Entry 7YSG (electron microscopy, 3.18 A resolution); this record covers chains G and S of the 16 polymer chains in the assembly.

[Chain G]
Molecule: Immunoglobulin heavy constant mu
Organism: Homo sapiens
Reference sequence: P01871 (IGHM_HUMAN); residues 345-576 here correspond to UniProt positions 222-453 (UniProt number = residue number - 123)
Chain sequence (232 residues; each row starts with the number of its first residue):
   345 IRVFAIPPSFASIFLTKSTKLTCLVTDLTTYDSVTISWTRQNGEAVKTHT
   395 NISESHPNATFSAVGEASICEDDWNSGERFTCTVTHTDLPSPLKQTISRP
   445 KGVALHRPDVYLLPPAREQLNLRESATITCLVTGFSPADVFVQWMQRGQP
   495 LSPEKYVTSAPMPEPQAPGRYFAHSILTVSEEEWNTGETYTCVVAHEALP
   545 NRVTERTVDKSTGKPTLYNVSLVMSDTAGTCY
Disordered / not traced: 569-576
Swiss-Prot annotation at these positions:
  - glycosylation (N-linked (GlcNAc...) asparagine): Asn395, Asn402
Cystine bridges: Cys367-Cys426, Cys474-Cys536

[Chain S]
Molecule: Fas apoptotic inhibitory molecule 3
Organism: Homo sapiens
Reference sequence: O60667 (FAIM3_HUMAN); numbering as in UniProt (aligned over 18-124)
Chain sequence (107 residues; row label = number of the first residue in the row):
    18 RILPEVKVEGELGGSVTIKCPLPEMHVRIYLCREMAGSGTCGTVVSTTNF
    68 IKAEYKGRVTLKQYPRKNLFLVEVTQLTESDSGVYACGAGMNTDRGKTQK
   118 VTLNVHS
Disordered / not traced: 121-124
Swiss-Prot annotation at these positions:
  - region: Pro40 to Arg45 (CDR1), Gly59 to Ala70 (CDR2), Ala106 to Thr115 (CDR3)
  - modified residue: Thr92 (Phosphothreonine)
  - mutagenesis: Arg45 (R45A: Completely abolishes interaction with IgM resulting in impaired IgM internalization), Phe67 (F67A: Completely abolishes interaction with IgM; when associated with A-69), Lys69 (K69A: Completely abolishes interaction with IgM; when associated with A-67), Asn109 (N109A: Displays reduced interaction with IgM; when associated with A-112), Arg112 (R112A: Displays reduced interaction with IgM; when associated with A-109)
Cystine bridges: Cys37-Cys104, Cys49-Cys58

[Interface between chain G and chain S]
Residue-residue contacts - 17 pairs, chain G then chain S:
  Asn465(G) with Met108(S); Asn109(S); Thr110(S), hydrogen bond (backbone-backbone)
  Leu466(G) with Met108(S); Thr110(S), hydrogen bond (backbone-side chain)
  Arg467(G) with Thr57(S); Cys58(S); Thr60(S); Thr110(S); Asp111(S), salt bridge
  Glu468(G) with Arg45(S), salt bridge; Thr60(S); Ser63(S), hydrogen bond; Thr65(S); Phe67(S)
  Glu526(G) with Met52(S); Lys69(S), salt bridge
Other interface residues (no listed pair), chain S (14 interface residues in all): Glu71

[Overview]
Chain G and chain S form an interface of 5 and 14 residues respectively, with 3 hydrogen bonds and 3 salt
bridges. Among the polar pairs are Arg467(G)-Asp111(S), Glu468(G)-Arg45(S) and Glu526(G)-Lys69(S). Curated
annotation (UniProt) lists 5 mutagenesis sites on chain S.
Here chain G is Immunoglobulin heavy constant mu and chain S is Fas apoptotic inhibitory molecule 3, both from
Homo sapiens. Entry 7YSG (Cryo-EM structure of human FcmR bound to sIgM) was determined by electron
microscopy, deposited together with 7YTC, 7YTD and 7YTE.
